Entry 6NM1 (X-ray diffraction, 2.33 A resolution); this record covers chain A.

== Chain A ==
Name: Fatty acid Kinase (Fak) B1 protein
Source organism: Staphylococcus aureus
UniProt: X5EH37 (X5EH37_STAAU); residue numbers follow UniProt; this construct covers 1-288
Chain sequence (288 residues; each row starts with the number of its first residue):
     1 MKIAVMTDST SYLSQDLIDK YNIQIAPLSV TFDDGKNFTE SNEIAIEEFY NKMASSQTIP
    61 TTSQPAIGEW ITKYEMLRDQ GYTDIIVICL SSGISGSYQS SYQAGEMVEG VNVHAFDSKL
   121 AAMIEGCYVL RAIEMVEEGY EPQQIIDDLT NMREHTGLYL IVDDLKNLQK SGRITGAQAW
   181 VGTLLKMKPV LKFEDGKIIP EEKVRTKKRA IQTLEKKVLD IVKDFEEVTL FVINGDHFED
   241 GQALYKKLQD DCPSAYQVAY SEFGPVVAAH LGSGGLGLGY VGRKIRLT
Sequence notes: engineered mutation L158 (Ala in X5EH37)
Reported in the primary citation:
  - mutagenesis - A158L: unchanged binding to FakA
  - mutagenesis - A158L: unchanged catalytic activity
  - mutagenesis - A158L (Tm change 4 degC): decreased stability
  - conformationally variable residues (loop rearrangement): T175 to K186
  - mutagenesis - W180E, R205A, R205E: decreased binding to PG vesicles
  - mutagenesis - W180E, R205A, R205E: unchanged stability
  - mutagenesis - W180E: increased catalytic activity on BSA

== Overview ==
The paper reports that W180E, R205A and R205E reduce binding to PG vesicles; conformational variability at
T175.
Chain A is Fatty acid Kinase (Fak) B1 protein (Staphylococcus aureus); the structure, The crystal structure of
the Staphylococcus aureus Fatty acid Kinase (Fak) B1 protein A158L mutant to ..., was determined by X-ray
diffraction together with 7SCL, 7SG3 and 6MH9 from the same study.
